PDB entry 4N0B | X-ray diffraction, 2.71 A resolution | chains A and B

Chain A (and B):
Protein: HTH-type transcriptional regulatory protein GabR
Source organism: Bacillus subtilis
Notes: chain B of this document is another copy of the same molecule, construct and numbering; everything in this record applies to it too
UniProt: P94426 (GABR_BACSU); numbering as in UniProt (aligned over 1-479)
Sequence (479 residues; each row starts with the number of its first residue):
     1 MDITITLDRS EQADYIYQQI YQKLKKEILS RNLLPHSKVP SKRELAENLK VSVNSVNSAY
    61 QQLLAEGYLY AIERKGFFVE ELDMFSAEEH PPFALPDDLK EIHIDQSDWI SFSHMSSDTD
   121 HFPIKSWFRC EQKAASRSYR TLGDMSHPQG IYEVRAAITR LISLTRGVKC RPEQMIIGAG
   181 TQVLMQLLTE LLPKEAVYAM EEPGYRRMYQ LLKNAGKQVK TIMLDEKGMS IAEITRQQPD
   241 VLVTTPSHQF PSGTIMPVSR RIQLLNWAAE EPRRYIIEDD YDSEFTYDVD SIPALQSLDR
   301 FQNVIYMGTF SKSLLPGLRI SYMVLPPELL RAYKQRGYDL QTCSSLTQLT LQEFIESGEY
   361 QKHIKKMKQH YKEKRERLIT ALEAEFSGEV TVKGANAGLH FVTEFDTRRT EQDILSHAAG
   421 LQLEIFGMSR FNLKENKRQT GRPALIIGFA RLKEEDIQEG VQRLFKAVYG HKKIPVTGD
Disordered / not traced: 1-2, 436-439, 476-479 (chain B: 1-2, 437-440, 472-479)
Modified positions: Lys-312 ((2S)-2-amino-6-[[3-hydroxy-2-methyl-5-(phosphonooxymethyl)pyridin-4-yl]methylideneamino]hexanoic acid; LLP)
Curated features (UniProtKB/Swiss-Prot):
  - DNA-binding region: Lys-42 to Gln-61 (H-T-H motif)
  - modified residue: Lys-312 (N6-(pyridoxal phosphate)lysine)
Residues lining bound ligands: acetyl group (ACE): Tyr-205, Arg-206, Arg-207, Arg-430, Phe-431

Interface between chain A and chain B:
Residue-residue contacts (149):
  Tyr-17(A) / Asp-290(B)  hydrogen bond
  Gln-18(A) / Asp-290(B)  hydrogen bond
  Tyr-21(A) / Asp-290(B)  hydrogen bond
  Lys-25(A) / Pro-293(B)
  Gln-61(A) / Val-289(B)
  Gln-62(A) / Val-289(B)
  Gln-62(A) / Asp-290(B)  hydrogen bond (side chain-backbone)
  Ala-65(A) / Val-289(B)  hydrophobic
  Glu-66(A) / Pro-257(B)
  Glu-66(A) / Val-258(B)  hydrogen bond (backbone-backbone)
  Glu-66(A) / Ile-292(B)
  Glu-66(A) / Pro-293(B)
  Gly-67(A) / Val-258(B)
  Tyr-68(A) / Val-258(B)
  Leu-82(A) / Val-258(B)  hydrophobic
  Leu-82(A) / Ser-259(B)
  Leu-82(A) / Ile-262(B)  hydrophobic
  Asp-83(A) / Ile-262(B)
  Asp-83(A) / Gln-263(B)
  Met-84(A) / Asn-266(B)  hydrogen bond (backbone-side chain)
  Phe-85(A) / Asn-266(B)
  Phe-85(A) / Leu-298(B)
  Phe-85(A) / Arg-300(B)
  Ser-86(A) / Asn-266(B)  hydrogen bond (backbone-side chain)
  Ser-86(A) / Ala-269(B)
  Ser-86(A) / Phe-301(B)
  Glu-88(A) / Ala-269(B)
  Glu-88(A) / Phe-301(B)
  Glu-89(A) / Phe-301(B)
  His-90(A) / Arg-300(B)  hydrogen bond (side chain-backbone)
  Pro-91(A) / Arg-300(B)
  Pro-91(A) / Phe-301(B)
  Pro-91(A) / Gln-302(B)
  Pro-92(A) / Gln-302(B)  hydrogen bond (backbone-side chain)
  Ala-94(A) / Arg-171(B)
  Leu-95(A) / Arg-331(B)
  Asp-97(A) / Arg-331(B)  salt bridge
  Asp-98(A) / Glu-173(B)
  Asp-98(A) / Pro-327(B)
  Asp-98(A) / Arg-331(B)  salt bridge
  Asp-98(A) / Lys-334(B)
  Leu-99(A) / Arg-171(B)
  Glu-101(A) / His-147(B)  salt bridge
  Glu-101(A) / Gln-149(B)
  Glu-101(A) / Tyr-152(B)
  Glu-101(A) / Arg-155(B)  salt bridge
  Glu-101(A) / Glu-173(B)
  His-103(A) / Tyr-152(B)
  His-103(A) / Glu-153(B)  salt bridge
  Gln-106(A) / Asp-144(B)  hydrogen bond (side chain-backbone)
  Ser-116(A) / Gly-143(B)
  Thr-119(A) / Tyr-139(B)  hydrogen bond (side chain-backbone)
  Thr-119(A) / Leu-142(B)
  Asp-120(A) / Tyr-139(B)
  Asp-120(A) / Arg-140(B)  salt bridge
  Phe-122(A) / Tyr-139(B)  hydrogen bond (backbone-side chain)
  Ile-124(A) / Tyr-139(B)  hydrophobic
  Phe-128(A) / Glu-131(B)
  Phe-128(A) / Ala-135(B)  hydrophobic
  Glu-131(A) / Phe-128(B)
  Glu-131(A) / Glu-131(B)
  Gln-132(A) / Phe-128(B)
  Ala-135(A) / Phe-128(B)  hydrophobic
  Arg-140(A) / Thr-119(B)
  Arg-140(A) / Asp-120(B)
  Thr-141(A) / Thr-119(B)
  Gly-143(A) / Thr-119(B)
  Asp-144(A) / Ser-116(B)  hydrogen bond
  Asp-144(A) / Thr-119(B)
  Asp-144(A) / Pro-316(B)
  Asp-144(A) / Gly-317(B)  hydrogen bond (backbone-backbone)
  Asp-144(A) / Arg-451(B)  salt bridge
  Met-145(A) / Pro-316(B)
  Met-145(A) / Gly-317(B)
  His-147(A) / Glu-101(B)  salt bridge
  Tyr-152(A) / Glu-101(B)
  Arg-155(A) / Glu-101(B)  salt bridge
  Arg-171(A) / Ala-94(B)
  Arg-171(A) / Leu-99(B)
  Glu-173(A) / Asp-98(B)
  Glu-173(A) / Leu-99(B)
  Glu-173(A) / Glu-101(B)
  Ala-179(A) / Thr-342(B)
  Gln-182(A) / Leu-340(B)  hydrogen bond (side chain-backbone)
  Gln-182(A) / Thr-342(B)
  Gln-186(A) / Gln-186(B)  hydrogen bond
  Glu-190(A) / Asn-214(B)
  Arg-207(A) / Tyr-338(B)  hydrogen bond (side chain-backbone)
  Arg-207(A) / Leu-340(B)
  Gln-210(A) / Tyr-338(B)
  Asn-214(A) / Tyr-338(B)  hydrogen bond
  Pro-257(A) / Glu-66(B)
  Val-258(A) / Glu-66(B)  hydrogen bond (backbone-backbone)
  Val-258(A) / Gly-67(B)
  Val-258(A) / Tyr-68(B)
  Val-258(A) / Leu-82(B)  hydrophobic
  Ser-259(A) / Leu-82(B)
  Ile-262(A) / Asp-83(B)
  Asn-266(A) / Met-84(B)  hydrogen bond (side chain-backbone)
  Asn-266(A) / Phe-85(B)
  Asn-266(A) / Ser-86(B)  hydrogen bond
  Ala-269(A) / Ser-86(B)
  Ala-269(A) / Glu-88(B)
  Val-289(A) / Gln-61(B)
  Val-289(A) / Gln-62(B)
  Asp-290(A) / Tyr-17(B)  hydrogen bond
  Asp-290(A) / Gln-18(B)  hydrogen bond
  Asp-290(A) / Tyr-21(B)  hydrogen bond
  Asp-290(A) / Gln-62(B)  hydrogen bond (backbone-side chain)
  Ile-292(A) / Glu-66(B)
  Pro-293(A) / Lys-25(B)
  Pro-293(A) / Glu-66(B)
  Leu-298(A) / Phe-85(B)
  Arg-300(A) / Phe-85(B)
  Arg-300(A) / His-90(B)
  Arg-300(A) / Pro-91(B)
  Phe-301(A) / Ser-86(B)
  Phe-301(A) / Ala-87(B)
  Phe-301(A) / Glu-88(B)
  Phe-301(A) / Glu-89(B)
  Phe-301(A) / His-90(B)
  Phe-301(A) / Pro-91(B)
  Gln-302(A) / Pro-91(B)
  Gln-302(A) / Pro-92(B)  hydrogen bond (side chain-backbone)
  Pro-316(A) / Leu-142(B)
  Pro-316(A) / Gly-143(B)
  Gly-317(A) / Cys-343(B)
  Gly-317(A) / Ser-344(B)
  Gly-317(A) / Ser-345(B)  hydrogen bond (backbone-backbone)
  Leu-318(A) / Ser-344(B)
  Arg-319(A) / Leu-340(B)
  Arg-319(A) / Gln-341(B)
  Arg-331(A) / Leu-95(B)
  Arg-331(A) / Asp-98(B)  salt bridge
  Lys-334(A) / Lys-100(B)
  Tyr-338(A) / Arg-207(B)
  Tyr-338(A) / Asn-214(B)  hydrogen bond
  Leu-340(A) / Gln-182(B)
  Leu-340(A) / Arg-207(B)
  Leu-340(A) / Arg-319(B)
  Gln-341(A) / Arg-319(B)  hydrogen bond (backbone-side chain)
  Thr-342(A) / Val-183(B)
  Thr-342(A) / Arg-319(B)
  Ser-344(A) / Gly-317(B)
  Ser-344(A) / Leu-318(B)
  Ser-345(A) / Gly-317(B)  hydrogen bond (backbone-backbone)
  Leu-346(A) / Phe-128(B)  hydrophobic
  Arg-451(A) / Gly-143(B)  hydrogen bond (side chain-backbone)
  Arg-451(A) / Asp-144(B)  salt bridge
Also at the interface, not in a pair above, chain A (100 interface residues in all): Leu-29, Ala-87, Phe-93, Gln-149, Val-183, Tyr-205, Ile-255, Gln-263, Leu-265, Ser-291, Leu-315, Pro-327, Leu-330, Arg-336, Asp-339, Cys-343, Thr-347, Arg-430
Also at the interface, not in a pair above, chain B (98 interface residues in all): Ala-65, Glu-81, Ser-117, Ile-124, Lys-125, Trp-127, Ala-179, Glu-190, Tyr-205, Gln-210, Ile-255, Met-256, Lys-312, Leu-315, Leu-330, Arg-336, Gly-337, Leu-346, Thr-347

Overview:
100 residues of chain A face 98 of chain B across their interface, with 31 hydrogen bonds and 11 salt bridges.
Polar pairs include Asp-97(A)/Arg-331(B), Asp-98(A)/Arg-331(B) and Glu-101(A)/His-147(B). Bound to chain A:
acetyl group.
Chain A and chain B are both HTH-type transcriptional regulatory protein GabR (Bacillus subtilis); the
structure, Crystal structure of Bacillus subtilis GabR, an autorepressor and transcriptional activator of
GabT, was determined by X-ray diffraction (same publication as 4MGR).
